Entry 2BZX (X-ray diffraction, 2.80 A resolution); this record covers chain A.

# Chain A
Molecule: Crk-like protein
Organism: Homo sapiens
Notes: fragment: sh3 domain
Reference sequence: P46109 (CRKL_HUMAN); residues 1-67 here correspond to UniProt positions 237-303 (UniProt number = residue number + 236)
Sequence (67 residues; each row starts with the number of its first residue):
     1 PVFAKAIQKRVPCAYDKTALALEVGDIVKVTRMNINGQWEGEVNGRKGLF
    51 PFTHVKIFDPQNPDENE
Unresolved in the structure: 62-67
Cystine bridges: Cys13 forms a disulfide with the same residue of a neighbouring copy of this chain

# Summary
Chain A is Crk-like protein (Homo sapiens); the structure, Atomic model of CrkL-SH3C monomer, was determined
by X-ray diffraction, deposited together with 2BZY.
